4DIG - chains A and B; structure by X-ray diffraction, 1.80 A resolution.

[Chain A]
Name: Lactotransferrin
Source organism: Bos taurus
Notes: EC 3.4.21.-; fragment: C-lobe
Reference sequence: P24627 (TRFL_BOVIN); residues 342-676 here correspond to UniProt positions 361-695 (UniProt number = residue number + 19)
Chain sequence (335 residues; row label = number of the first residue in the row):
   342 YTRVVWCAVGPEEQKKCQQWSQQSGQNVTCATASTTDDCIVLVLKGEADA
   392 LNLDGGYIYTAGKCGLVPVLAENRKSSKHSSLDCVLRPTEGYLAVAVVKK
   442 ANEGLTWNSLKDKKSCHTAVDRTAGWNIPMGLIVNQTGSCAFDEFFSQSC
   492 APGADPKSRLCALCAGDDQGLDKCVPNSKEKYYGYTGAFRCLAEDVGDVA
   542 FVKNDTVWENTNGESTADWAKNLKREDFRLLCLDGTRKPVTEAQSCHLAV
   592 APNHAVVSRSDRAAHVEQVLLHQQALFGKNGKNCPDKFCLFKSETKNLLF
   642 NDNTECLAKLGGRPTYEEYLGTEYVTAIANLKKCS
Disulfides: Cys348-Cys380, Cys358-Cys371, Cys425-Cys647, Cys457-Cys532, Cys481-Cys675, Cys491-Cys505, Cys502-Cys515, Cys573-Cys587, Cys625-Cys630
Covalent attachments: glycan linked to Asn368; N-acetylglucosamine (NAG) linked to Asn476, Asn545
Metal / ion sites: Zn2+ site 1: Lys386, Glu388, Glu659; Fe ion: Asp395, Tyr433, Tyr526, His595 (together with carbonate ion); Zn2+ site 2: Glu444, His588
Small-molecule neighbours:
  - alanine / D-glutamine / lactic acid / 2-acetamido-2-deoxy-alpha-D-glucopyranose: Thr430, Glu431, Gly432, Ala590, Val591, Ala592, Pro593, Asn594, Glu659, Tyr660, Leu661, Gly662, Glu664
  - carbonate ion (CO3): Asp395, Tyr433, Thr459, Arg463, Thr464, Ala465, Gly466, Tyr526, His595

[Chain B]
Name: C-terminal peptide from Lactotransferrin
Source organism: Bos taurus
Reference sequence: P24627 (TRFL_BOVIN); residues 681-686 here correspond to UniProt positions 700-705 (UniProt number = residue number + 19)
Chain sequence (6 residues; numbered 681 to 686; the number before each row is that of its first residue):
   681 LEACAF

[Interface between chain A and chain B]
Pairs across the interface - 12 pairs, chain A then chain B:
  Asp378(A) - Phe686(B)
  Ile381(A) - Phe686(B)  hydrophobic
  Val382(A) - Phe686(B)  hydrophobic
  Leu385(A) - Phe686(B)  hydrophobic
  Thr401(A) - Phe686(B)
  Lys404(A) - Leu681(B)  hydrogen bond (side chain-backbone)
  Lys404(A) - Glu682(B)  hydrogen bond (side chain-backbone)
  Lys404(A) - Cys684(B)
  Cys405(A) - Cys684(B)  disulfide
  Cys405(A) - Ala685(B)
  Cys405(A) - Phe686(B)  hydrophobic
  Ala670(A) - Leu681(B)  hydrophobic
Other interface residues (no listed pair), chain B (6 interface residues in all): Ala683
Disulfides between the chains: Cys405(A)-Cys684(B)

[In short]
8 residues of chain A face 6 of chain B across their interface, with 1 disulfide bond and 2 hydrogen bonds.
Among the polar pairs are Lys404(A)-Leu681(B) and Lys404(A)-Glu682(B). Ligands of chain A: carbonate ion and
alanine / D-glutamine / lactic acid / 2-acetamido-2-deoxy-alpha-D-glucopyranose.
Chain A is Lactotransferrin and chain B is C-terminal peptide from Lactotransferrin, both from Bos taurus; the
structure, Crystal Structure of C-lobe of Bovine lactoferrin Complexed with N-acetylmuramyl l-alanyl
d-isoglutamine at 1.8 A Resolution, was determined by X-ray diffraction.
